Entry 6WZ9 (electron microscopy, 2.80 A resolution); this record covers chains C and J of the 10 polymer chains in the assembly.

[Chain C]
Protein: Histone H2A
From: Xenopus laevis
UniProtKB: Q6AZJ8 (Q6AZJ8_XENLA); residues 1-129 here correspond to UniProt positions 2-130 (UniProt number = residue number + 1)
Sequence (129 residues; each row starts with the number of its first residue):
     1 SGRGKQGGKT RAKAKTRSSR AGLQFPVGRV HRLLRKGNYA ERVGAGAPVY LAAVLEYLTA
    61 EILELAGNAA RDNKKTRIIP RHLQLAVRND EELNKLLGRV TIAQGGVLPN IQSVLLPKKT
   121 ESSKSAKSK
Unresolved in the structure: 1-15, 118-129

[Chain J]
Molecule: 167-nt DNA strand
From: synthetic construct
Sequence (167 nucleotides; each row starts with the number of its first residue; numbers below 1 keep their minus sign (DC-83 is residue -83)):
   -83 CTATGATGCC CTGGAGAATC CCGGTGCCGA GGCCGCTCAA TTGGTCGTAG ACAGCTCTAG
   -23 CACCGCTTAA ACGCACGTAC GCGCTGTCCC CCGCGTTTTA ACCGCCAAGG GGATTACTCC
    37 CTAGTCTCCA GGCACGTGTC AGATATATAC ATCCTGTGCA TGTATTG
Unresolved in the structure: -83 to -74, 75-83

[How chain C and chain J interact]
Contacting residue pairs (14):
  Thr16(C) - DG47(J)  sugar contact
  Arg29(C) - DG48(J)  hydrogen bond to the phosphate
  Arg29(C) - DC49(J)  salt bridge to the phosphate
  Arg42(C) - DT38(J)  sugar contact
  Arg42(C) - DA39(J)  phosphate contact
  Val43(C) - DT38(J)  sugar contact
  Val43(C) - DA39(J)  hydrogen bond to the phosphate
  Gly44(C) - DT38(J)  phosphate contact
  Ala45(C) - DT38(J)  hydrogen bond to the phosphate
  Lys75(C) - DG58(J)  sugar contact
  Lys75(C) - DA59(J)  salt bridge to the phosphate
  Thr76(C) - DA57(J)  hydrogen bond to the phosphate
  Thr76(C) - DG58(J)  hydrogen bond to the phosphate
  Arg77(C) - DG58(J)  hydrogen bond to the phosphate
Interface residues without a listed pair, chain C (13 interface residues in all): His31, Arg35, Glu41, Lys74

[Overview]
13 residues of chain C face 8 of chain J across their interface; the contacts include 6 hydrogen bonds and 2
salt bridges. Polar pairs include Arg29(C)-DG48(J), Val43(C)-DA39(J) and Ala45(C)-DT38(J).
Chain C is Histone H2A (Xenopus laevis) and chain J is a 167-nt DNA strand (synthetic construct); the
structure, Bridging of double-strand DNA break activates PARP2/HPF1 to modify chromatin, was determined by
electron microscopy (same publication as 6WZ5, 6X0L, 6X0M and 6X0N).
